PDB entry 2YHO | X-ray diffraction, 2.10 A resolution | chains A and B

Chain A:
Molecule: E3 ubiquitin-protein ligase mylip
Organism: Homo sapiens
Notes: EC 6.3.2.-; fragment: ring, residues 369-445
Reference sequence: Q8WY64 (MYLIP_HUMAN); numbering as in UniProt (aligned over 369-445)
Chain sequence (79 residues; row label = number of the first residue in the row):
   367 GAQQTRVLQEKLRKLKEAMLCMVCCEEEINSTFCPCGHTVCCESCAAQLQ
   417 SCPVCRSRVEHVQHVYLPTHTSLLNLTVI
Unresolved in the structure: 367-371, 439-445
Sequence notes: expression tag (367-368)
Metal / ion sites: Zn2+ site 1: Cys387, Cys390, Cys408, Cys411; Zn2+ site 2: Cys402, His404, Cys418, Cys421
What the authors report for this chain:
  - self-association interface (contacts with another copy of this molecule); pairs are residue here / residue on that copy: Pro401-Gln429 (hydrogen bond), Gly403-Tyr432 (backbone contact), His404-Tyr432 (pi stacking), Leu374, Leu378, Leu381, Ile395, Val431, Leu433, Pro434
  - conformationally variable residues: Pro434
  - mutagenesis - C387A: abolished catalytic activity
  - mutagenesis - V389R, L415E: decreased catalytic activity

Chain B:
Molecule: Ubiquitin-conjugating enzyme E2 D1
Organism: Homo sapiens
Notes: EC 6.3.2.19
Reference sequence: P51668 (UB2D1_HUMAN); residue numbers follow UniProt; this construct covers 1-147
Chain sequence (149 residues; row label = number of the first residue in the row; numbers below 1 keep their minus sign (Gly-1 is residue -1)):
    -1 GAMALKRIQKELSDLQRDPPAHCSAGPVGDDLFHWQATIMGPPDSAYQGG
    49 VFFLTVHFPTDYPFKPPKIAFTTKIYHPNINSNGSICLDILRSQWSPALT
    99 VSKVLLSICSLLCDPNPDDPLVPDIAQIYKSDKEKYNRHAREWTQKYAM
Sequence notes: expression tag (-1 to 0)
What the authors report for this chain:
  - specificity-determining residues: Lys8, Arg15, Ser94
  - mutagenesis - K8E, R15E, P61A/F62R, S94K: decreased catalytic activity on IDOL autoubiquitination

Interface between chain A and chain B:
Residue-residue contacts (19; chain A residue first):
  Arg379(A) - Arg15(B)
  Glu383(A) - Lys8(B)  salt bridge
  Met388(A) - Arg5(B)  hydrogen bond (backbone-side chain)
  Met388(A) - Pro95(B)
  Met388(A) - Ala96(B)  hydrophobic
  Val389(A) - Arg5(B)
  Val389(A) - Pro61(B)
  Val389(A) - Phe62(B)  hydrophobic
  Val389(A) - Pro95(B)  hydrophobic
  Cys390(A) - Lys4(B)
  Cys391(A) - Arg5(B)
  Glu392(A) - Lys4(B)  salt bridge
  Gln414(A) - Phe62(B)
  Leu415(A) - Phe62(B)  hydrophobic
  Pro419(A) - Ser94(B)  hydrogen bond (backbone-side chain)
  Pro419(A) - Ala96(B)
  Arg422(A) - Gln92(B)  hydrogen bond (side chain-backbone)
  Arg422(A) - Trp93(B)
  Arg422(A) - Ser94(B)
Interface residues without a listed pair, chain A (13 interface residues in all): Cys411, Val420
Interface residues without a listed pair, chain B (13 interface residues in all): Asp12, Leu97
The authors on this interface:
  - pairs named by the authors: Glu383(A)-Lys8(B), Met388(A)-Arg5(B) (backbone contact), Glu392(A)-Lys4(B) (hydrogen bond), Pro419(A)-Pro95(B), Pro419(A)-Ser94(B) (backbone contact), Arg422(A)-Gln92(B) (hydrogen bond)
  - interface residues, chain A: Met388(A), Val389(A), Cys390(A), Cys391(A), Cys411(A), Leu415(A), Pro419(A)
  - interface residues, chain B: Pro61(B), Phe62(B), Pro95(B)

Summary:
Chain A and chain B each contribute 13 residues to their interface; the contacts include 3 hydrogen bonds and
2 salt bridges. Among the polar pairs are Glu383(A)-Lys8(B), Glu392(A)-Lys4(B) and Met388(A)-Arg5(B). The
paper describes contacts between Glu383(A) and Lys8(B) and Pro419(A) and Pro95(B); backbone contacts between
Met388(A) and Arg5(B) and Pro419(A) and Ser94(B); hydrogen bonds between Glu392(A) and Lys4(B) and Arg422(A)
and Gln92(B). The paper reports that K8E, R15E and P61A/F62R of chain B, among others, reduce catalytic
activity on IDOL autoubiquitination; interface residues Met388(A), Val389(A) and Pro61(B) among others; 7
substitutions were tested in all.
Chain A is E3 ubiquitin-protein ligase mylip and chain B is Ubiquitin-conjugating enzyme E2 D1, both from Homo
sapiens; the structure, The IDOL-UBE2D complex mediates sterol-dependent degradation of the LDL receptor, was
determined by X-ray diffraction together with 2YHN from the same study.
